6D6V - chains D and C of the 8 polymer chains in the assembly; structure by electron microscopy, 4.80 A resolution (low resolution: residue-level contacts below are approximate; hydrogen-bond / salt-bridge calls are withheld).

Chain D:
Name: Telomerase-associated protein 82
Organism: Tetrahymena thermophila
Reference sequence: D2CVN6 (D2CVN6_TETTH); numbering as in UniProt (aligned over 1-701)
Chain sequence (701 residues; each row starts with the number of its first residue):
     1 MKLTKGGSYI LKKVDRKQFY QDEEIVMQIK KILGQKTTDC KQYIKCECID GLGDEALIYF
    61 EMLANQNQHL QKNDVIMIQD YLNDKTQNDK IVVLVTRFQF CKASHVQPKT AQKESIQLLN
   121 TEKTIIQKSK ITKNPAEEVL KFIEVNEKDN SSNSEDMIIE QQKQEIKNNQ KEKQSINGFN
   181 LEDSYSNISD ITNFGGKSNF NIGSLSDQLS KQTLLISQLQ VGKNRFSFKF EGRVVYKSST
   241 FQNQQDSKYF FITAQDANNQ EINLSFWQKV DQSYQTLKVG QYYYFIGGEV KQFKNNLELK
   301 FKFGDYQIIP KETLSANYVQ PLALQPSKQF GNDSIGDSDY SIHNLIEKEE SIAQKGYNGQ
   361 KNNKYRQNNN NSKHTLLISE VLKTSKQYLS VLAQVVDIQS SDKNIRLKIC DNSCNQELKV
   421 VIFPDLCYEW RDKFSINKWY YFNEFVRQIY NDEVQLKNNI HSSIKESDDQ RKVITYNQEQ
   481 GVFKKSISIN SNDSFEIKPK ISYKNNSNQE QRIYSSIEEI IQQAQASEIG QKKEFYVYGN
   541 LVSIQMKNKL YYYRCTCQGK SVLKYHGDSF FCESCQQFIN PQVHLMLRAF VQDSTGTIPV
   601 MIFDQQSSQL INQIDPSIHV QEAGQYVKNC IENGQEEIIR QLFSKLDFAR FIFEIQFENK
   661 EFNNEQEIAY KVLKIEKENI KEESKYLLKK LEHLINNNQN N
Not modelled in the structure: 1-510, 698-701
Ion coordination: Zn2+: Cys-555, Cys-557, Cys-572, Cys-575

Chain C:
Molecule: 19-nt DNA strand
Sequence (19 nucleotides; numbered 1 to 19; the number before each row is that of its first residue):
     1 GTTGGGGTTG GGGTTGGGG
Not modelled in the structure: 1-4

Chain D / chain C interface:
Contacting residue pairs (12; chain D residue first):
  Lys-549(D) / DT9(C)
  Tyr-552(D) / DG6(C)
  Tyr-552(D) / DG7(C)
  Arg-554(D) / DG6(C)
  His-566(D) / DG11(C)
  His-566(D) / DG12(C)
  Phe-603(D) / DG5(C)
  Lys-660(D) / DG7(C)
  Phe-662(D) / DG7(C)
  Phe-662(D) / DT8(C)
  Glu-667(D) / DG7(C)
  Lys-671(D) / DG6(C)
Interface residues without a listed pair, chain D (11 interface residues in all): Lys-564, Met-601
Interface residues without a listed pair, chain C (8 interface residues in all): DG10

In short:
Chain D and chain C form an interface of 11 and 8 residues respectively. The Zn2+ site is built by Cys-555(D),
Cys-557(D), Cys-572(D) and Cys-575(D).
Here chain D is Telomerase-associated protein 82 (Tetrahymena thermophila) and chain C is a 19-nt DNA strand.
Entry 6D6V (CryoEM structure of Tetrahymena telomerase with telomeric DNA at 4.8 Angstrom resolution) was
determined by electron microscopy.
